PDB entry 3HUG | X-ray diffraction, 2.35 A resolution | chains A and B of the 4 polymer chains in the assembly

== Chain A ==
Protein: RNA polymerase sigma factor
Organism: Mycobacterium tuberculosis
Notes: fragment: -35 promoter binding region of SigL
UniProt: Q7D9D4 (Q7D9D4_MYCTU); residue numbers follow UniProt; this construct covers 99-177
Amino-acid sequence (92 residues; each row starts with the number of its first residue):
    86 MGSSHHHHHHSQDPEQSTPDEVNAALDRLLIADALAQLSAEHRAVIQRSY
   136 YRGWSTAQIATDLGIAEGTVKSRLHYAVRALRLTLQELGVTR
Disordered / not traced: 86-97
Construct notes: expression tag (86-98)

== Chain B ==
Protein: Probable conserved membrane protein
Organism: Mycobacterium tuberculosis
Notes: fragment: SigL interacting Zinc binding cystosolic domain of RslA
UniProt: Q7D9D3 (Q7D9D3_MYCTU); numbering as in UniProt (aligned over 1-108)
Amino-acid sequence (108 residues; each row starts with the number of its first residue):
     1 MTMPLRGLGPPDDTGVREVSTGDDHHYAMWDAAYVLGALSAADRREFEAH
    51 LAGCPECRGAVTELCGVPALLSQLDRDEVAAISESAPTVVASGLSPELLP
   101 SLLAAVHR
Disordered / not traced: 1-24, 87-108
Metal / ion sites: Zn2+: His50, Cys54, Cys57
From the paper describing this entry:
  - Zn2+ coordination: His25, His50, Cys54, Cys57
  - mutagenesis - C65S: unchanged binding to Zn2+
  - mutagenesis - C54S: abolished binding to Zn2+

== How chain A and chain B interact ==
Pairs across the interface (47; chain A residue first):
  Asp112(A) - Gln73(B)
  Arg113(A) - Gln73(B)  hydrogen bond (side chain-backbone)
  Arg113(A) - Leu74(B)
  Arg113(A) - Glu78(B)  salt bridge
  Ile116(A) - Leu70(B)
  Ile116(A) - Gln73(B)
  Ala117(A) - Leu74(B)  hydrophobic
  Ala117(A) - Ile82(B)
  Leu120(A) - Leu74(B)  hydrophobic
  Ala121(A) - Ile82(B)  hydrophobic
  Arg128(A) - Ser83(B)  hydrogen bond
  Arg128(A) - Ala86(B)
  Gln132(A) - Ala80(B)
  Gln132(A) - Ser83(B)  hydrogen bond
  Ser134(A) - Leu36(B)
  Ser134(A) - Ala38(B)
  Tyr135(A) - Pro68(B)  hydrogen bond (side chain-backbone)
  Tyr135(A) - Leu71(B)  hydrophobic
  Tyr135(A) - Ser72(B)  hydrogen bond (side chain-backbone)
  Tyr136(A) - Leu71(B)  hydrogen bond (side chain-backbone)
  Tyr136(A) - Leu74(B)
  Tyr136(A) - Arg76(B)
  Tyr136(A) - Val79(B)
  Arg137(A) - Arg76(B)
  Trp139(A) - Ala38(B)
  Ser140(A) - Ala38(B)
  Thr141(A) - Ala38(B)  hydrogen bond (backbone-backbone)
  Glu152(A) - Asp43(B)
  Lys156(A) - Met29(B)
  Lys156(A) - Trp30(B)
  Lys156(A) - Asp43(B)  salt bridge
  Ser157(A) - Met29(B)
  Leu159(A) - Ala32(B)
  Leu159(A) - Leu36(B)  hydrophobic
  His160(A) - Ala28(B)
  His160(A) - Met29(B)
  His160(A) - Asp31(B)  salt bridge
  His160(A) - Ala32(B)
  Tyr161(A) - Met29(B)  hydrophobic
  Val163(A) - Ala32(B)  hydrophobic
  Val163(A) - Leu36(B)  hydrophobic
  Val163(A) - Leu64(B)  hydrophobic
  Arg164(A) - Asp31(B)  salt bridge
  Arg164(A) - Glu63(B)  salt bridge
  Arg164(A) - Leu64(B)
  Leu166(A) - Leu71(B)  hydrophobic
  Arg167(A) - Glu63(B)  salt bridge
Interface residues without a listed pair, chain A (30 interface residues in all): Ala109, Ile131, Leu170, Val175, Thr176
Interface residues without a listed pair, chain B (28 interface residues in all): Ala33, Leu39, Ala60, Val67, Asp75

== Overview ==
Chain A and chain B form an interface of 30 and 28 residues respectively; the contacts include 7 hydrogen
bonds and 6 salt bridges. Polar pairs include Arg113(A)-Glu78(B), Lys156(A)-Asp43(B) and His160(A)-Asp31(B).
The paper reports that C54S of chain B abolishes binding to Zn2+; Zn2+ coordination by His25(B), His50(B) and
Cys54(B) among others.
Here chain A is RNA polymerase sigma factor and chain B is Probable conserved membrane protein, both from
Mycobacterium tuberculosis. Entry 3HUG (Crystal structure of Mycobacterium tuberculosis anti-sigma factor RslA
in complex with -35 promoter binding domain of ...) was determined by X-ray diffraction.
